PDB entry 9CF6 | X-ray diffraction, 2.70 A resolution | chains H and L of the 3 polymer chains in the assembly

Chain H:
Name: Fab eOD-CL02.1 heavy chain
From: Homo sapiens
Notes: antibody fragment or engineered binder
Chain sequence (221 residues; row label = number of the first residue in the row; note: 2 numbers in that range are skipped by the numbering (no residue carries them; nothing is unmodelled there); a row labelled like 82A-82C holds insertion residues (82A, then the next letters in order)):
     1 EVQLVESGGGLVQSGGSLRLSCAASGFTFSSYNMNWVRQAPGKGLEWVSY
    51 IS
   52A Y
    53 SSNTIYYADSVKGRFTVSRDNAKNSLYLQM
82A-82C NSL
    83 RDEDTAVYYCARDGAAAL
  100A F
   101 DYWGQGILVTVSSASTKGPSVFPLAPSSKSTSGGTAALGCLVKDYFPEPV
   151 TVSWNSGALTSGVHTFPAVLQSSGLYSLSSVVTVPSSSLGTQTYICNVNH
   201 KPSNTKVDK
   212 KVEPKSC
Not modelled in the structure: 128-132, 216-218
Disulfides: Cys22-Cys92, Cys140-Cys196

Chain L:
Name: Fab eOD-CL02.1 lambda light chain
From: Homo sapiens
Notes: antibody fragment or engineered binder
Chain sequence (216 residues; row label = number of the first residue in the row; note: 1 number in that range is skipped by the numbering (no residue carries it; nothing is unmodelled there); a row labelled like 27A-27C holds insertion residues (27A, then the next letters in order)):
     1 QSALTQPAS
    11 VSGSPGQSITISCTGTS
27A-27C SDV
    28 GDYNYVSWYQQHPGKAPKLMIFEVSNRPSGVSNRFSGSKSGNTASLTISG
    78 LQTEDEADYYCSSYTSSS
   95A S
    96 LVFGGGTKLTVLGQPKAAPSVTLFPPSSEELQANKATLVCLISDFYPGAV
   146 TVAWKADSSPVKAGVETTTPSKQSNNKYAASSYLSLTPEQWKSHRSYSCQ
   196 VTHEGSTVEKTVAPTECS
Not modelled in the structure: 1-2, 213
Disulfides: Cys23-Cys88, Cys135-Cys194

Interface between chain H and chain L:
Pairs across the interface (66):
  Asn35(H) with Leu96(L)
  Val37(H) with Phe98(L), hydrophobic
  Gln39(H) with Gln38(L), hydrogen bond; Tyr87(L), hydrogen bond
  Gly42(H) with Thr164(L)
  Lys43(H) with Tyr87(L)
  Gly44(H) with Tyr87(L)
  Leu45(H) with Pro44(L), hydrophobic; Tyr87(L), hydrophobic; Phe98(L)
  Trp47(H) with Leu96(L); Phe98(L)
  Tyr91(H) with Gln38(L), hydrogen bond; Lys42(L), hydrogen bond (side chain-backbone); Ala43(L), hydrophobic; Pro44(L)
  Ala98(H) with Tyr32(L), hydrophobic; Glu50(L)
  Ala99(H) with Ser34(L), hydrogen bond (backbone-side chain); Tyr36(L), hydrogen bond (backbone-side chain); Phe49(L), hydrophobic
  Leu100(H) with Tyr32(L), hydrophobic; Val33(L); Ser34(L); Tyr36(L); Ser89(L)
  Phe100A(H) with Tyr36(L), hydrogen bond (backbone-side chain); Leu46(L); Ser89(L); Leu96(L), hydrophobic; Phe98(L), hydrophobic
  Trp103(H) with Tyr36(L); Pro44(L); Phe98(L), hydrophobic
  Gly104(H) with Ala43(L)
  Phe122(H) with Glu124(L); Glu125(L)
  Pro123(H) with Ser122(L); Glu124(L)
  Leu124(H) with Phe119(L)
  Ala125(H) with Phe119(L)
  Ser127(H) with Glu211(L)
  Ala137(H) with Phe119(L)
  Lys143(H) with Glu125(L), salt bridge; Lys130(L)
  Asp144(H) with Lys130(L), salt bridge
  His164(H) with Ser138(L); Gln168(L), hydrogen bond; Ala174(L)
  Phe166(H) with Leu136(L), hydrophobic; Ile137(L); Ala174(L), hydrophobic; Ala175(L)
  Pro167(H) with Ser166(L)
  Ala168(H) with Thr163(L)
  Val169(H) with Thr163(L); Tyr178(L), hydrophobic
  Leu170(H) with Glu161(L)
  Ser177(H) with Tyr178(L)
  Leu178(H) with Tyr178(L)
  Ser179(H) with Val134(L); Leu136(L); Tyr178(L), hydrogen bond
  Val181(H) with Phe119(L), hydrophobic; Leu136(L), hydrophobic
  Lys209(H) with Glu124(L), salt bridge
Other interface residues (no listed pair), chain H (44 interface residues in all): Glu46, Tyr58, Asp101, Gln105, Val121, Leu138, Gly139, Leu141, Gln171, Ser172
Other interface residues (no listed pair), chain L (40 interface residues in all): Ser90, Tyr91, Ser95, Thr117, Thr132, Thr162, Ser176

Summary:
Chain H and chain L form an interface of 44 and 40 residues respectively, with 9 hydrogen bonds and 3 salt
bridges. Among the polar pairs are Lys143(H)-Glu125(L), Asp144(H)-Lys130(L) and Lys209(H)-Glu124(L).
Chain H is Fab eOD-CL02.1 heavy chain and chain L is Fab eOD-CL02.1 lambda light chain, both from Homo
sapiens; the structure, Germline-targeting HIV-1 gp120 engineered outer domain eODgt8 in complex with Fab
eOD-CL02.1, was determined by X-ray diffraction.
